PDB entry 8P77 | electron microscopy, 1.80 A resolution | chains H and I of the 3 polymer chains in the assembly

Chain H:
Name: CDK-activating kinase assembly factor MAT1
From: Homo sapiens
UniProtKB: P51948 (MAT1_HUMAN), isoform P51948-1; numbering as in UniProt (aligned over 220-309)
Amino-acid sequence (93 residues; each row starts with the number of its first residue):
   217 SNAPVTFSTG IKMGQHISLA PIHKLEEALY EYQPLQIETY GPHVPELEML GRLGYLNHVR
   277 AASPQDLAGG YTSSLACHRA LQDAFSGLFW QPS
Not modelled in the structure: 217-243, 309
Construct notes: expression tag (217-219)

Chain I:
Name: Cyclin-H
From: Homo sapiens
UniProtKB: P51946 (CCNH_HUMAN); residues 1-323 here = UniProt positions 1-323
Amino-acid sequence (324 residues; each row starts with the number of its first residue; numbering starts at 0):
     0 XMYHNSSQKR HWTFSSEEQL ARLRADANRK FRCKAVANGK VLPNDPVFLE PHEEMTLCKY
    60 YEKRLLEFCS VFKPAMPRSV VGTACMYFKR FYLNNSVMEY HPRIIMLTCA FLACKVDEFN
   120 VSSPQFVGNL RESPLGQEKA LEQILEYELL LIQQLNFHLI VHNPYRPFEG FLIDLKTRYP
   180 ILENPEILRK TADDFLNRIA LTDAYLLYTP SQIALTAILS SASRAGITME SYLSESLMLK
   240 ENRTCLSQLL DIMKSMRNLV KKYEPPRSEE VAVLKQKLER CHSAELALNV ITKKRKGYED
   300 DDYVSKKSKH EEEEWTDDDL VESL
Not modelled in the structure: 39-43, 285-323
Modified / non-standard residues: ACE (acetyl group) at position 0
Construct notes: acetylation (0)
Curated features (UniProtKB/Swiss-Prot):
  - modified residue: Ser5 (Phosphoserine), Ser132 (Phosphoserine), Ser304 (Phosphoserine), Thr315 (Phosphothreonine), Ser322 (Phosphoserine)
  - mutagenesis: Ser5 (S5A: No effect on the transcriptional activity of the reconstituted TFIIH complex), Ser304 (S304A: No effect on the transcriptional activity of the reconstituted TFIIH complex)

Chain H / chain I interface:
Contacting residue pairs (53):
  Ile253(H) - His3(I)
  Ile253(H) - Asn4(I)
  Glu254(H) - His3(I)
  Thr255(H) - His3(I)
  Tyr256(H) - His3(I)
  Tyr256(H) - Lys8(I)
  Pro258(H) - Leu236(I)  hydrophobic
  Leu269(H) - Thr176(I)
  Gly270(H) - Thr176(I)
  Tyr271(H) - Asp173(I)
  Tyr271(H) - Thr176(I)
  Tyr271(H) - Arg177(I)
  His274(H) - Lys175(I)  hydrogen bond (side chain-backbone)
  His274(H) - Thr176(I)  hydrogen bond
  Val275(H) - Ile172(I)  hydrophobic
  Cys293(H) - Ile172(I)  hydrophobic
  Arg295(H) - Arg165(I)
  Ala296(H) - Arg165(I)
  Ala296(H) - Gly169(I)
  Ala296(H) - Ile172(I)  hydrophobic
  Leu297(H) - Gly169(I)
  Gln298(H) - Met1(I)
  Asp299(H) - Met1(I)
  Asp299(H) - Arg165(I)  salt bridge
  Asp299(H) - Pro166(I)
  Ala300(H) - Pro166(I)
  Ala300(H) - Gly169(I)
  Ala300(H) - Phe170(I)
  Ala300(H) - Ser210(I)
  Phe301(H) - Phe170(I)  hydrophobic
  Phe301(H) - Asp173(I)
  Ser302(H) - Tyr2(I)
  Ser302(H) - His3(I)  hydrogen bond
  Ser302(H) - Ser210(I)  hydrogen bond (backbone-side chain)
  Gly303(H) - Thr208(I)  hydrogen bond (backbone-side chain)
  Gly303(H) - Ser210(I)  hydrogen bond (backbone-side chain)
  Gly303(H) - Gln211(I)  hydrogen bond (backbone-side chain)
  Leu304(H) - Phe170(I)  hydrophobic
  Leu304(H) - Ser210(I)  hydrogen bond (backbone-side chain)
  Leu304(H) - Gln211(I)  hydrogen bond (backbone-side chain)
  Leu304(H) - Leu214(I)  hydrophobic
  Leu304(H) - Leu236(I)  hydrophobic
  Phe305(H) - Leu238(I)  hydrophobic
  Phe305(H) - Cys244(I)  hydrophobic
  Trp306(H) - Tyr2(I)
  Trp306(H) - Lys8(I)
  Trp306(H) - Thr12(I)
  Trp306(H) - Thr208(I)
  Trp306(H) - Gln211(I)  hydrogen bond (backbone-side chain)
  Gln307(H) - Ile251(I)
  Pro308(H) - Thr12(I)
  Pro308(H) - Phe13(I)
  Pro308(H) - Leu206(I)
Other interface residues (no listed pair), chain I (28 interface residues in all): Ser14, Tyr231, Leu248

Summary:
The interface between chain H and chain I involves 25 residues on one side and 28 on the other, with 10
hydrogen bonds and 1 salt bridge. Polar contacts include Asp299(H)-Arg165(I), His274(H)-Lys175(I) and
His274(H)-Thr176(I). Curated annotation (UniProt) lists 2 mutagenesis sites on chain I.
Here chain H is CDK-activating kinase assembly factor MAT1 and chain I is Cyclin-H, both from Homo sapiens.
Entry 8P77 (Cryo-EM structure of CAK in complex with inhibitor ICEC0943) was determined by electron microscopy
together with 8ORM, 8P6V, 8P6W, 8P6X, 8P6Y, 8P6Z and 11 further entries from the same study.
